3IDN - chains A and B of the 3 polymer chains in the assembly; structure by X-ray diffraction, 2.25 A resolution.

# Chain A
Molecule: 2F5 Fab light chain
Source organism: Homo sapiens
Notes: antibody fragment or engineered binder
Chain sequence (214 residues; each row starts with the number of its first residue):
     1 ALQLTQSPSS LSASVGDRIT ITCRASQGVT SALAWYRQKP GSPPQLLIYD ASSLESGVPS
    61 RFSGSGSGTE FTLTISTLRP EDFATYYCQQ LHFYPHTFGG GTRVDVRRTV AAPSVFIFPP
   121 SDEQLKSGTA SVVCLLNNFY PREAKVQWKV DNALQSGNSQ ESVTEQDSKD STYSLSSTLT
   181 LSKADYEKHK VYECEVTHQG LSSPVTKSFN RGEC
Disulfides: Cys-23/Cys-88, Cys-134/Cys-194

# Chain B
Molecule: 2F5 Fab heavy chain
Source organism: Homo sapiens
Notes: antibody fragment or engineered binder
Chain sequence (237 residues; row label = number of the first residue in the row; a row labelled like 35A-35B holds insertion residues (35A, then the next letters in order)):
     1 RITLKESGPP LVKPTQTLTL TCSFSGFSLS DFGVG
35A-35B VG
    36 WIRQPPGKAL EWLAIIYSDD DKRYSPSLNT RLTITKDTSK NQVVLVM
82A-82C TRV
    83 SPVDTATYFC AHRRGPTT
100A-100N LFGVPIARGPVNAM
   101 DVWGQGITVT ISSTSTKGPS VFPLAPSSKS TSGGTAALGC LVKDYFPEPV TVSWNSGALT
   161 SGVHTFPAVL QSSGLYSLSS VVTVPSSSLG TQTYTCNVNH KPSNTKVDKR VEPKSCDK
Unresolved in the structure: 126-134, 185-192, 214-218
Disulfides: Cys-22/Cys-92, Cys-140/Cys-196

# Interface between chain A and chain B
Pairs across the interface (79; chain A residue first):
  Ser-31(A) / Asn-100L(B)
  Ala-32(A) / Asn-100L(B)
  Ala-34(A) / Asn-100L(B)
  Ala-34(A) / Ala-100M(B)  hydrophobic
  Tyr-36(A) / Ala-100M(B)
  Tyr-36(A) / Met-100N(B)  hydrogen bond (side chain-backbone)
  Tyr-36(A) / Trp-103(B)
  Gln-38(A) / Gln-39(B)  hydrogen bond
  Pro-43(A) / Phe-91(B)  hydrophobic
  Pro-43(A) / Gly-104(B)
  Pro-44(A) / Leu-45(B)  hydrophobic
  Pro-44(A) / Trp-103(B)
  Leu-46(A) / Ala-100M(B)  hydrophobic
  Leu-46(A) / Asp-101(B)
  Tyr-49(A) / Arg-96(B)
  Tyr-49(A) / Gly-100I(B)
  Tyr-49(A) / Pro-100J(B)  hydrophobic
  Tyr-49(A) / Asn-100L(B)
  Tyr-49(A) / Ala-100M(B)  hydrophobic
  Asp-50(A) / Gly-100I(B)
  Asp-50(A) / Asn-100L(B)  hydrogen bond
  Glu-55(A) / Arg-96(B)  salt bridge
  Glu-55(A) / Asp-101(B)
  Tyr-87(A) / Gln-39(B)  hydrogen bond
  Tyr-87(A) / Lys-43(B)
  Tyr-87(A) / Ala-44(B)
  Tyr-87(A) / Leu-45(B)  hydrophobic
  Gln-89(A) / Trp-47(B)
  Gln-89(A) / Met-100N(B)
  Leu-91(A) / Arg-95(B)
  Leu-91(A) / Val-100K(B)
  Leu-91(A) / Asn-100L(B)
  Leu-91(A) / Ala-100M(B)
  Tyr-94(A) / Trp-47(B)  hydrophobic
  Tyr-94(A) / Tyr-52(B)  hydrogen bond
  Tyr-94(A) / Arg-58(B)
  Pro-95(A) / Trp-47(B)  hydrophobic
  Pro-95(A) / Pro-61(B)
  His-96(A) / Trp-47(B)
  His-96(A) / Arg-95(B)
  Phe-98(A) / Ile-37(B)  hydrophobic
  Phe-98(A) / Leu-45(B)
  Phe-98(A) / Trp-47(B)
  Phe-98(A) / Trp-103(B)  hydrophobic
  Gly-100(A) / Ala-44(B)
  Phe-116(A) / Thr-135(B)
  Phe-116(A) / Ala-137(B)  hydrophobic
  Phe-118(A) / Leu-124(B)
  Phe-118(A) / Ala-125(B)
  Phe-118(A) / Ala-137(B)
  Ser-121(A) / Phe-122(B)
  Ser-121(A) / Pro-123(B)
  Glu-123(A) / Val-121(B)
  Glu-123(A) / Phe-122(B)
  Glu-123(A) / Lys-209(B)  salt bridge
  Gln-124(A) / Phe-122(B)
  Gln-124(A) / Lys-143(B)
  Ser-131(A) / Leu-141(B)
  Ser-131(A) / Lys-143(B)
  Val-133(A) / Leu-124(B)  hydrophobic
  Leu-135(A) / Ala-137(B)  hydrophobic
  Leu-135(A) / Phe-166(B)  hydrophobic
  Leu-135(A) / Val-181(B)  hydrophobic
  Asn-137(A) / His-164(B)  hydrogen bond
  Asn-137(A) / Thr-183(B)
  Asn-138(A) / His-164(B)
  Gln-160(A) / Val-169(B)
  Gln-160(A) / Leu-170(B)  hydrogen bond (side chain-backbone)
  Gln-160(A) / Gln-171(B)
  Glu-161(A) / Val-169(B)
  Ser-162(A) / Phe-166(B)
  Ser-162(A) / Pro-167(B)  hydrogen bond (side chain-backbone)
  Val-163(A) / Pro-167(B)
  Thr-164(A) / Phe-166(B)
  Ser-174(A) / His-164(B)  hydrogen bond
  Ser-174(A) / Phe-166(B)
  Leu-175(A) / Phe-166(B)
  Ser-176(A) / Phe-166(B)
  Ser-176(A) / Ser-179(B)  hydrogen bond
Also at the interface, not in a pair above, chain A (42 interface residues in all): Leu-33, Gly-99, Pro-119, Thr-129, Asp-167
Also at the interface, not in a pair above, chain B (48 interface residues in all): Glu-46, Ile-50, Asp-56, Ser-60, Gln-105, Ala-136, Leu-138, Thr-165

# Summary
42 residues of chain A and 48 residues of chain B are in contact, with 10 hydrogen bonds and 2 salt bridges.
Polar pairs include Glu-55(A)/Arg-96(B), Glu-123(A)/Lys-209(B) and Tyr-36(A)/Met-100N(B).
Chain A is 2F5 Fab light chain and chain B is 2F5 Fab heavy chain, both from Homo sapiens; the structure,
Crystal structure of the HIV-1 Cross Neutralizing Monoclonal Antibody 2F5 Fab' fragment in complex with gp41
..., was determined by X-ray diffraction (same publication as 1U8H, 1U8I, 1U8J, 1U8L, 1U8M, 1U8N and 14
further entries).
